8RWV - chains 3 and 7 of the 14 polymer chains in the assembly; structure by electron microscopy, 6.68 A resolution (low resolution: residue-level contacts below are approximate; hydrogen-bond / salt-bridge calls are withheld).

Chain 3:
Name: Isoform 2 of DNA replication licensing factor MCM3
From: Homo sapiens
Notes: EC 3.6.4.12
UniProtKB: P25205 (MCM3_HUMAN), isoform P25205-2; residues -44 to 808 here correspond to UniProt positions 1-853 (UniProt number = residue number + 45)
Chain sequence (853 residues; numbered -44 to 808; the number before each row is that of its first residue; numbers below 1 keep their minus sign (Met-44 is residue -44)):
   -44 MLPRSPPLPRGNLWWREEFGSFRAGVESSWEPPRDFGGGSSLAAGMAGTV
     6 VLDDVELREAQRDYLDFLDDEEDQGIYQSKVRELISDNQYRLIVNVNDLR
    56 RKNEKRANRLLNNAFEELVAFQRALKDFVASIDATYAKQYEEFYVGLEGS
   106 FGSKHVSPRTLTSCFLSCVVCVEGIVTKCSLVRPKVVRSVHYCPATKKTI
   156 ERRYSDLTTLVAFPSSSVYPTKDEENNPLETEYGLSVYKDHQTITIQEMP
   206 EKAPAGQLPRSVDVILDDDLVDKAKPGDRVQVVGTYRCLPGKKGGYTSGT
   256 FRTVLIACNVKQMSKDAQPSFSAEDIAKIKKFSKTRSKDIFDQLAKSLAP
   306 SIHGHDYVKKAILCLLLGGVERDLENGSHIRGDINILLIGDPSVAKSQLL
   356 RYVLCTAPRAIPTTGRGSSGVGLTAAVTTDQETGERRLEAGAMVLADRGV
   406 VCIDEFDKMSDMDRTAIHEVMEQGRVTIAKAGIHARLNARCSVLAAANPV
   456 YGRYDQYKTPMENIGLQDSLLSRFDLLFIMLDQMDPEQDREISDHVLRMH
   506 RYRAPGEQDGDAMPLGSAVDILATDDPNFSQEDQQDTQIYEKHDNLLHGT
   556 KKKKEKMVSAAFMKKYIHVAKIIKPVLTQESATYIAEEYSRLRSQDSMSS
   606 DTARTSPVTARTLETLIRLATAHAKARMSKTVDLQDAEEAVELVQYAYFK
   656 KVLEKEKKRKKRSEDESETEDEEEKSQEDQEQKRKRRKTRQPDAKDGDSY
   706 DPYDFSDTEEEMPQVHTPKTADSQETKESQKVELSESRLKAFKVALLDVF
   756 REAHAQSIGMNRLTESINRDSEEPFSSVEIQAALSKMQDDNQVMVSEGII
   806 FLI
Unresolved in the structure: -44 to 0, 655-738
UniProt features mapped onto this chain:
  - binding site (ADP): Ala350
  - modified residue: Lys248 (N6-acetyllysine)

Chain 7:
Name: DNA replication licensing factor MCM7
From: Homo sapiens
Notes: EC 3.6.4.12
UniProtKB: P33993 (MCM7_HUMAN); residues 1-719 here = UniProt positions 1-719
Chain sequence (719 residues; row label = number of the first residue in the row):
     1 MALKDYALEKEKVKKFLQEFYQDDELGKKQFKYGNQLVRLAHREQVALYV
    51 DLDDVAEDDPELVDSICENARRYAKLFADAVQELLPQYKEREVVNKDVLD
   101 VYIEHRLMMEQRSRDPGMVRSPQNQYPAELMRRFELYFQGPSSNKPRVIR
   151 EVRADSVGKLVTVRGIVTRVSEVKPKMVVATYTCDQCGAETYQPIQSPTF
   201 MPLIMCPSQECQTNRSGGRLYLQTRGSRFIKFQEMKMQEHSDQVPVGNIP
   251 RSITVLVEGENTRIAQPGDHVSVTGIFLPILRTGFRQVVQGLLSETYLEA
   301 HRIVKMNKSEDDESGAGELTREELRQIAEEDFYEKLAASIAPEIYGHEDV
   351 KKALLLLLVGGVDQSPRGMKIRGNINICLMGDPGVAKSQLLSYIDRLAPR
   401 SQYTTGRGSSGVGLTAAVLRDSVSGELTLEGGALVLADQGVCCIDEFDKM
   451 AEADRTAIHEVMEQQTISIAKAGILTTLNARCSILAAANPAYGRYNPRRS
   501 LEQNIQLPAALLSRFDLLWLIQDRPDRDNDLRLAQHITYVHQHSRQPPSQ
   551 FEPLDMKLMRRYIAMCREKQPMVPESLADYITAAYVEMRREAWASKDATY
   601 TSARTLLAILRLSTALARLRMVDVVEKEDVNEAIRLMEMSKDSLLGDKGQ
   651 TARTQRPADVIFATVRELVSGGRSVRFSEAEQRCVSRGFTPAQFQAALDE
   701 YEELNVWQVNASRTRITFV
UniProt features mapped onto this chain:
  - motif: Ser513 to Asp516 (Arginine finger)
  - binding site (ATP): Tyr345, Gly384, Ala386, Lys387, Ser388, Asn489, Arg514, Arg604
  - modified residue: Ala2 (N-acetylalanine), Ser121 (Phosphoserine), Ser314 (Phosphoserine), Ser365 (Phosphoserine), Ser500 (Phosphoserine), Ser678 (Phosphoserine)
  - cross-link (Glycyl lysine isopeptide (Lys-Gly)): Lys15 (interchain with G-Cter in SUMO2), Lys28 (interchain with G-Cter in SUMO2)

Chain 3 / chain 7 interface:
Residue-residue contacts (79; chain 3 residue first):
  Tyr95(3) with Asp155(7)
  Leu136(3) with Ile249(7)
  Val137(3) with Arg251(7)
  Pro139(3) with Ala154(7)
  Val145(3) with Met1(7)
  Tyr147(3) with Ala2(7); Leu3(7); Lys4(7); Tyr6(7); Asn69(7)
  Pro149(3) with Tyr6(7)
  Lys152(3) with Lys4(7); Asp5(7); Tyr6(7)
  Thr154(3) with Met1(7); Leu3(7)
  Tyr174(3) with Gly291(7); Leu292(7); Leu293(7)
  Pro175(3) with Leu292(7)
  Thr176(3) with Gly291(7)
  Glu185(3) with Arg71(7)
  Thr186(3) with Pro279(7)
  Glu187(3) with Glu68(7); Asn69(7)
  Tyr188(3) with Asp155(7); Val157(7); Pro279(7); Thr296(7)
  Gly189(3) with Lys159(7)
  Tyr193(3) with Ala154(7); Asp155(7)
  Arg327(3) with Ile537(7); Val540(7); His541(7)
  Asp328(3) with Glu343(7); Val540(7); Ser544(7)
  Leu329(3) with Glu343(7); Gln389(7); Ser544(7)
  Glu330(3) with Tyr393(7); Arg396(7)
  Asn331(3) with Ser392(7); Arg396(7)
  Arg391(3) with Pro250(7)
  Thr420(3) with Arg407(7); Gly408(7)
  His423(3) with Arg407(7)
  Glu424(3) with Tyr403(7)
  Glu427(3) with Ser388(7); Asp445(7)
  Gln428(3) with Ser388(7); Tyr403(7)
  Arg430(3) with Val246(7)
  Lys435(3) with Gly408(7); Ser409(7)
  His439(3) with Asn248(7)
  Ala440(3) with Asn248(7)
  Arg441(3) with Val244(7); Pro245(7); Gly247(7)
  Asn443(3) with Val246(7)
  Lys579(3) with His541(7)
  Val581(3) with Gln542(7)
  Leu582(3) with Thr538(7)
  Ala587(3) with Ala534(7)
  Tyr594(3) with Asp523(7); Asp530(7)
  Ser595(3) with Arg527(7)
  Arg598(3) with Asp523(7); Pro525(7)
  Thr614(3) with Arg494(7)
  Ala615(3) with Gly384(7); Val385(7); Arg494(7)
  Arg616(3) with Pro383(7); Gly384(7)
  Thr626(3) with His541(7)
Interface residues without a listed pair, chain 3 (59 interface residues in all): Arg143, Lys153, Val173, Leu190, Ser191, Ile335, Ala421, Gly437, Pro580, Ala591, Glu619, Ile622, Arg623
Interface residues without a listed pair, chain 7 (62 interface residues in all): Cys67, Ala70, Gly158, Phe277, Leu278, Asp382, Ala386, Arg524, Leu531, Arg545

In short:
Chain 3 and chain 7 form an interface of 59 and 62 residues respectively. Curated annotation (UniProt) lists
ADP-binding residue Ala350(3) on chain 3; 8 ATP-binding residues on chain 7.
Here chain 3 is Isoform 2 of DNA replication licensing factor MCM3 and chain 7 is DNA replication licensing
factor MCM7, both from Homo sapiens. Entry 8RWV (Human OCCM DNA licensing intermediate) was determined by
electron microscopy.
